Entry 8Y7S (X-ray diffraction, 2.68 A resolution); this record covers chains B and F of the 4 polymer chains in the assembly.

[Chain B (and F)]
Name: Thiamine pyrophosphate-binding protein
Source organism: Herbiconiux sp. SALV-R1
Notes: chain F of this document is another copy of the same molecule, construct and numbering; everything in this record applies to it too
UniProt: A0A6M5J4S0 (A0A6M5J4S0_9MICO); residues 1-558 here = UniProt positions 1-558
Sequence (558 residues; row label = number of the first residue in the row):
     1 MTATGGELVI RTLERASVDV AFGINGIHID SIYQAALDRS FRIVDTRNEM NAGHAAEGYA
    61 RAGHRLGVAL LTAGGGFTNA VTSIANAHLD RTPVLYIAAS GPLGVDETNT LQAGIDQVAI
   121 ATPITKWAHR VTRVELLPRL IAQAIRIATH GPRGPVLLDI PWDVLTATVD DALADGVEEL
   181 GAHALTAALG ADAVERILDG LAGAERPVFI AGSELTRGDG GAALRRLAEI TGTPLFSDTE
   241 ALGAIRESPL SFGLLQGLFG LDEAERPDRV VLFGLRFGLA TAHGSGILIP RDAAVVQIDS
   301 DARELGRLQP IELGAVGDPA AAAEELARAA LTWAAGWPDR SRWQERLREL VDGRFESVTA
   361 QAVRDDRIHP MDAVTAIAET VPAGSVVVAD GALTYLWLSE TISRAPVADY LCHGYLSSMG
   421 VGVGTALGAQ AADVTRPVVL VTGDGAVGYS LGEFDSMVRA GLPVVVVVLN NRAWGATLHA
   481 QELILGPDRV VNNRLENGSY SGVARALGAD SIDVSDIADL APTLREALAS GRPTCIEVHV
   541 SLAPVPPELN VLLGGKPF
Not modelled in the structure: 1 (chain F: 1, 173-175)
Differences from the reference sequence: engineered mutation Ile27 (Ala in A0A6M5J4S0), Ile29 (Val in A0A6M5J4S0), Ser417 (Gly in A0A6M5J4S0), Leu549 (Glu in A0A6M5J4S0), Leu552 (Ile in A0A6M5J4S0), Leu553 (Met in A0A6M5J4S0)
Bound ions: Mg2+: Asp444, Asn471, Ala473 (together with thiamine diphosphate)
Ligand contacts:
  - thiamine diphosphate (TPP), molecule 1: Ile24, Asn25, Gly26, Glu49, Thr72, Gly75, Gly76, Asn79, Gln112
  - thiamine diphosphate (TPP), molecule 2: Gly391, Ala392, Leu393, Thr394, Ser417, Ser418, Met419, Gly443, Asp444, Gly445, Ala446, Tyr449, Asn471, Ala473, Trp474, Gly475, Ala476, Thr477

[Interface between chain B and chain F]
Contacting residue pairs (143; chain B residue first):
  Ile24(B) with Tyr449(F)
  Asn25(B) with Thr477(F); Gln481(F); Asn492(F); Asn493(F), hydrogen bond
  Gly26(B) with Thr477(F)
  Ile27(B) with Ala480(F), hydrophobic; Leu553(F), hydrophobic
  Asp30(B) with Gln481(F), hydrogen bond; Leu485(F)
  Tyr33(B) with Asn492(F)
  Gln34(B) with Gln481(F); Leu485(F); Arg489(F), hydrogen bond; Val491(F)
  Leu37(B) with Asp488(F); Arg489(F)
  Asp38(B) with Arg489(F), salt bridge
  Ile43(B) with Asn492(F), hydrogen bond (backbone-side chain)
  Asp45(B) with Asn492(F)
  Thr46(B) with Trp474(F)
  Arg47(B) with Asp444(F), hydrogen bond (side chain-backbone); Gly445(F), hydrogen bond (side chain-backbone); Tyr449(F); Trp474(F); Leu495(F); Tyr500(F), hydrogen bond
  Asn48(B) with Tyr449(F)
  Glu49(B) with Tyr449(F), hydrogen bond
  Met50(B) with Asn79(F)
  Gly75(B) with Ser418(F)
  Thr78(B) with Thr82(F), hydrogen bond; Ala85(F)
  Asn79(B) with Met50(F); Thr82(F), hydrogen bond; Tyr449(F)
  Val81(B) with Val81(F), hydrophobic
  Thr82(B) with Thr78(F), hydrogen bond; Asn79(F), hydrogen bond
  Ala85(B) with Thr78(F)
  His88(B) with Ile115(F)
  Leu89(B) with Ala113(F); Ile115(F), hydrophobic
  Glu107(B) with Arg307(F), salt bridge
  Thr108(B) with Phe277(F); Gly278(F); His283(F); Leu308(F)
  Asn109(B) with Arg276(F); Phe277(F), hydrogen bond (side chain-backbone); Gly278(F); Leu279(F), hydrogen bond (backbone-backbone); Glu304(F), hydrogen bond; Arg307(F); Tyr415(F)
  Thr110(B) with His283(F), hydrogen bond
  Leu111(B) with Leu279(F), hydrophobic; Tyr415(F); Ser417(F)
  Gln112(B) with Tyr415(F), hydrogen bond (backbone-backbone); Leu416(F)
  Ala113(B) with Leu89(F)
  Ile115(B) with His88(F); Leu89(F), hydrophobic; Ile124(F), hydrophobic
  Ala119(B) with Pro123(F), hydrophobic
  Ile120(B) with Ile120(F), hydrophobic
  Pro123(B) with Ala119(F), hydrophobic; Ile120(F), hydrophobic
  Ile124(B) with Ile115(F), hydrophobic; Ile120(F), hydrophobic
  Arg276(B) with Asn109(F)
  Phe277(B) with Asn109(F), hydrogen bond (backbone-side chain)
  Gly278(B) with Thr108(F); Asn109(F)
  Leu279(B) with Asn109(F), hydrogen bond (backbone-backbone); Leu111(F), hydrophobic
  His283(B) with Thr108(F); Thr110(F), hydrogen bond
  Glu304(B) with Asn109(F), hydrogen bond
  Arg307(B) with Glu107(F), salt bridge; Asn109(F)
  Leu308(B) with Thr108(F)
  Tyr415(B) with Asn109(F); Thr110(F); Leu111(F); Gln112(F), hydrogen bond (backbone-backbone)
  Leu416(B) with Gly74(F); Gly75(F); Gln112(F)
  Ser417(B) with Leu111(F)
  Ser418(B) with Gly75(F)
  Asp444(B) with Arg47(F), hydrogen bond (backbone-side chain)
  Gly445(B) with Arg47(F), hydrogen bond (backbone-side chain)
  Gly448(B) with Arg47(F)
  Tyr449(B) with Ile24(F); Arg47(F); Asn48(F); Glu49(F), hydrogen bond; Asn79(F)
  Gly452(B) with Leu451(F)
  Asp455(B) with Asn497(F), hydrogen bond
  Val458(B) with Asn497(F)
  Arg459(B) with Arg494(F); Leu495(F)
  Trp474(B) with Ile24(F), hydrophobic; Thr46(F); Arg47(F)
  Thr477(B) with Asn25(F); Gly26(F); Ile27(F)
  Gln481(B) with Asn25(F); Asp30(F), hydrogen bond; Gln34(F)
  Leu485(B) with Gln34(F)
  Arg489(B) with Gln34(F), hydrogen bond; Leu37(F); Asp38(F), salt bridge
  Asn492(B) with Tyr33(F); Ile43(F), hydrogen bond (side chain-backbone); Asp45(F)
  Asn493(B) with Asn25(F), hydrogen bond
  Arg494(B) with Arg459(F)
  Leu495(B) with Arg47(F); Asp455(F); Arg459(F)
  Asn497(B) with Asp455(F), hydrogen bond; Val458(F); Leu507(F), hydrogen bond (side chain-backbone)
  Gly498(B) with Ala506(F); Leu507(F)
  Ser499(B) with Ala506(F), hydrogen bond (backbone-backbone)
  Tyr500(B) with Arg47(F), hydrogen bond
  Gly502(B) with Ala506(F)
  Val503(B) with Val503(F), hydrophobic; Ala506(F); Leu507(F), hydrophobic
  Ala506(B) with Gly498(F); Ser499(F), hydrogen bond (backbone-backbone); Gly502(F); Val503(F)
  Leu507(B) with Asn497(F), hydrogen bond (backbone-side chain); Val503(F), hydrophobic
Also at the interface, not in a pair above, chain B (81 interface residues in all): Gly74, Gly114, Asp116, Leu451, Ala480, Asp488, Val491, Gly508
Also at the interface, not in a pair above, chain F (82 interface residues in all): Gly114, Asp116, Gly448, Gly452, Gly508

[In short]
81 residues of chain B and 82 residues of chain F are in contact; the contacts include 36 hydrogen bonds and 4
salt bridges. Among the polar pairs are Asp38(B)-Arg489(F), Glu107(B)-Arg307(F) and Asn25(B)-Asn493(F).
Ligands of chain B: thiamine diphosphate.
Both chains are Thiamine pyrophosphate-binding protein (Herbiconiux sp. SALV-R1). Entry 8Y7S (Crystal
structure of a benzaldehyde lyase mutant M6 from Herbiconiux sp. SALV-R1) was determined by X-ray diffraction,
deposited together with 8Y8M.
